PDB entry 2Z77 | X-ray diffraction, 2.03 A resolution | chains A and B

[Chain A (and B)]
Molecule: Putative steroid isomerase
Organism: Mycobacterium tuberculosis
Notes: chain B of this document is another copy of the same molecule, construct and numbering; everything in this record applies to it too
UniProt: P71817 (P71817_MYCTU); numbering as in UniProt (aligned over 1-139)
Chain sequence (139 residues; row label = number of the first residue in the row):
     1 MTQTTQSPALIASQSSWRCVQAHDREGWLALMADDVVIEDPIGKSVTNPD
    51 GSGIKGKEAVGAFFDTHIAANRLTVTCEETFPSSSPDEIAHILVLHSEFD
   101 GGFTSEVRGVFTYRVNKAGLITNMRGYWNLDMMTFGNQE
Not modelled in the structure: 1-5, 139 (chain B: 1-4, 136-139)
Residues lining bound ligands: (17beta-Estradiol)-17-hemisuccinate (HE7; 4-{[(14beta,17alpha)-3-hydroxyestra-1,3,5(10)-trien-17-yl]oxy}-4-oxobutanoic acid): Asp-40, Val-46, Thr-47, His-67, Leu-95, Ser-97, Phe-99, Phe-103, Ser-105, Val-107, Trp-128, Met-133, Phe-135

[Interface between chain A and chain B]
Residue-residue contacts (58):
  Pro-41(A) / Ser-84(B)
  Ile-42(A) / Ser-83(B)
  Ile-42(A) / Ser-84(B)  hydrogen bond (backbone-backbone)
  Ile-42(A) / Ser-85(B)  hydrogen bond (backbone-backbone)
  Ile-42(A) / Glu-88(B)
  Gly-43(A) / Ser-84(B)
  Gly-43(A) / Ser-85(B)
  Lys-44(A) / Ser-84(B)
  Ser-45(A) / Ser-84(B)
  Glu-79(A) / Arg-108(B)  salt bridge
  Phe-81(A) / Arg-108(B)
  Phe-81(A) / Gly-109(B)
  Phe-81(A) / Val-110(B)  hydrophobic
  Phe-81(A) / Tyr-127(B)
  Pro-82(A) / Tyr-127(B)
  Pro-82(A) / Trp-128(B)  hydrogen bond (backbone-backbone)
  Pro-82(A) / Asn-129(B)
  Pro-82(A) / Met-132(B)
  Ser-83(A) / Ile-42(B)
  Ser-83(A) / Tyr-127(B)
  Ser-83(A) / Trp-128(B)
  Ser-83(A) / Asn-129(B)  hydrogen bond (backbone-side chain)
  Ser-84(A) / Pro-41(B)
  Ser-84(A) / Ile-42(B)  hydrogen bond (backbone-backbone)
  Ser-84(A) / Gly-43(B)
  Ser-84(A) / Lys-44(B)
  Ser-84(A) / Ser-45(B)
  Ser-84(A) / Trp-128(B)  hydrogen bond (side chain-backbone)
  Ser-84(A) / Asn-129(B)
  Ser-85(A) / Ile-42(B)  hydrogen bond (backbone-backbone)
  Ser-85(A) / Gly-43(B)
  Glu-88(A) / Ile-42(B)
  Glu-88(A) / Arg-125(B)  salt bridge
  Glu-88(A) / Tyr-127(B)
  Ile-89(A) / Tyr-127(B)
  Ala-90(A) / Tyr-127(B)  hydrophobic
  Ile-92(A) / Phe-81(B)  hydrophobic
  Arg-108(A) / Glu-79(B)  salt bridge
  Arg-108(A) / Phe-81(B)
  Gly-109(A) / Phe-81(B)
  Val-110(A) / Phe-81(B)  hydrophobic
  Val-110(A) / Val-110(B)  hydrophobic
  Thr-112(A) / Tyr-127(B)
  Arg-125(A) / Glu-88(B)  salt bridge
  Tyr-127(A) / Phe-81(B)
  Tyr-127(A) / Pro-82(B)
  Tyr-127(A) / Ser-83(B)
  Tyr-127(A) / Glu-88(B)
  Tyr-127(A) / Ile-89(B)
  Tyr-127(A) / Ala-90(B)  hydrophobic
  Tyr-127(A) / Thr-112(B)
  Trp-128(A) / Pro-82(B)  hydrogen bond (backbone-backbone)
  Trp-128(A) / Ser-83(B)
  Trp-128(A) / Ser-84(B)  hydrogen bond (backbone-side chain)
  Asn-129(A) / Pro-82(B)
  Asn-129(A) / Ser-83(B)  hydrogen bond (side chain-backbone)
  Asn-129(A) / Ser-84(B)
  Met-132(A) / Pro-82(B)
Also at the interface, not in a pair above, chain A (25 interface residues in all): Gly-126
Also at the interface, not in a pair above, chain B (25 interface residues in all): Ile-92, Gly-126

[Overview]
Chain A and chain B each contribute 25 residues to their interface; the contacts include 10 hydrogen bonds and
4 salt bridges. Among the polar pairs are Glu-79(A)/Arg-108(B), Glu-88(A)/Arg-125(B) and Ser-83(A)/Asn-129(B).
Chain A binds (17beta-Estradiol)-17-hemisuccinate.
Both chains are Putative steroid isomerase (Mycobacterium tuberculosis). Entry 2Z77 (X-ray crystal structure
of RV0760c from Mycobacterium tuberculosis in complex with estradiol-17beta-hemisuccinate) was determined by
X-ray diffraction, deposited together with 2Z76, 2Z7A and 2A15.
